PDB entry 7PMQ | X-ray diffraction, 3.22 A resolution | chains D and H of the 4 polymer chains in the assembly

[Chain D]
Molecule: ATP-dependent RNA helicase DbpA
Organism: Escherichia coli
Notes: EC 3.6.4.13
Reference sequence: W8TF60 (W8TF60_ECOLX); residue numbers follow UniProt; this construct covers 1-457
Chain sequence (459 residues; each row starts with the number of its first residue; numbers below 1 keep their minus sign (Gly-1 is residue -1)):
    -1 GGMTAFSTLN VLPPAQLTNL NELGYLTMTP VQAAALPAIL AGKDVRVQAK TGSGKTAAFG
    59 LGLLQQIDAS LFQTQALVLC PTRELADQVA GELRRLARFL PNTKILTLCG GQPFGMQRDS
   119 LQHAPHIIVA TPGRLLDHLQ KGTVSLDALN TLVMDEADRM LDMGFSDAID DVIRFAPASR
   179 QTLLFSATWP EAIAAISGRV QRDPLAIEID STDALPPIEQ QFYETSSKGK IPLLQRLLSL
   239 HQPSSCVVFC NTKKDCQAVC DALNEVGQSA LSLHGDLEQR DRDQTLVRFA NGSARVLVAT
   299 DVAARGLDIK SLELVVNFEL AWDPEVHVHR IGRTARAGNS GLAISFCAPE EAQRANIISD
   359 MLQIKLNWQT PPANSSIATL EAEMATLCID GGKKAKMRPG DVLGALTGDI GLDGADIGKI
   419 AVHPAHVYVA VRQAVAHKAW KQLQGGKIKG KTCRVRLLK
Not modelled in the structure: -1 to 2
Differences from the reference sequence: expression tag (-1 to 0)
Bound ions: Mg2+: Asp153 (together with ADP)
Ligand contacts: ADP / beryllium trifluoride: Phe4, Gly22, Tyr23, Thr25, Thr27, Gln30, Lys48, Thr49, Gly50, Ser51, Gly52, Lys53, Thr54, Ala55, Gln86, Glu90, Asp153, Glu154, Gly304, Asp306, Lys308, Arg331, Arg334, Ala335

[Chain H]
Molecule: 42-nt RNA strand
Sequence (42 nucleotides; row label = number of the first residue in the row):
     1 GGGAAGGGUU UCGACCCUUC CCAAUAUGGC UGUUCGCCAU UU
Covalent attachments: phosphate ion (PO4) linked to G1

[Chain D / chain H interface]
Pairs across the interface (46; chain D residue first):
  Pro79(D) - G13(H)  hydrogen bond to the sugar
  Pro79(D) - A14(H)  sugar contact
  Thr80(D) - G13(H)  sugar contact
  Thr80(D) - A14(H)  phosphate contact
  Arg81(D) - A14(H)  salt bridge to the phosphate
  Arg81(D) - C15(H)  salt bridge to the phosphate
  Cys107(D) - C15(H)  phosphate contact
  Gly108(D) - C15(H)  hydrogen bond to the phosphate
  Pro111(D) - G1(H)  phosphate contact
  Pro111(D) - G2(H)  phosphate contact
  Phe112(D) - G1(H)  hydrogen bond to the phosphate
  Phe112(D) - U42(H)  phosphate contact
  Gly113(D) - G1(H)  hydrogen bond to the phosphate
  Gly113(D) - U42(H)  hydrogen bond to the phosphate
  Thr129(D) - A14(H)  hydrogen bond to the phosphate
  Thr129(D) - C15(H)  hydrogen bond to the phosphate
  Pro130(D) - A14(H)  sugar contact
  Gly131(D) - A14(H)  hydrogen bond to the sugar
  Gly131(D) - C15(H)  phosphate contact
  Arg132(D) - C15(H)  hydrogen bond to the phosphate
  Asp135(D) - C16(H)  phosphate contact
  Arg157(D) - C12(H)  hydrogen bond to the base
  Arg157(D) - G13(H)  hydrogen bond to the base
  Gly162(D) - G13(H)  hydrogen bond to the base
  Phe163(D) - G13(H)  base contact
  Phe163(D) - A14(H)  sugar contact
  Asn249(D) - U11(H)  hydrogen bond to the sugar
  Asn249(D) - C12(H)  sugar contact
  Thr250(D) - U11(H)  phosphate contact
  Thr250(D) - C12(H)  phosphate contact
  Lys251(D) - U9(H)  base contact
  Lys251(D) - U10(H)  hydrogen bond to the base
  Lys251(D) - C12(H)  hydrogen bond to the phosphate
  Lys251(D) - G13(H)  salt bridge to the phosphate
  His272(D) - G13(H)  phosphate contact
  Gly273(D) - G13(H)  hydrogen bond to the phosphate
  Asp274(D) - U9(H)  base contact
  Arg278(D) - A4(H)  salt bridge to the phosphate
  Arg280(D) - A14(H)  salt bridge to the phosphate
  Thr298(D) - C12(H)  hydrogen bond to the phosphate
  Thr298(D) - G13(H)  hydrogen bond to the phosphate
  Asp299(D) - C12(H)  sugar contact
  Val300(D) - C12(H)  sugar contact
  Val300(D) - G13(H)  phosphate contact
  Trp320(D) - U11(H)  hydrogen bond to the sugar
  His424(D) - G3(H)  salt bridge to the phosphate
Also at the interface, not in a pair above, chain D (33 interface residues in all): Glu82, Met114, Glu276, Arg452
Also at the interface, not in a pair above, chain H (15 interface residues in all): A5, G6

[Summary]
Chain D and chain H form an interface of 33 and 15 residues respectively, with 19 hydrogen bonds and 6 salt
bridges. Polar pairs include Arg157(D)-C12(H), Arg157(D)-G13(H) and Gly162(D)-G13(H). Chain D binds ADP /
beryllium trifluoride.
Here chain D is ATP-dependent RNA helicase DbpA (Escherichia coli) and chain H is a 42-nt RNA strand. Entry
7PMQ (DEAD-box helicase DbpA in the active conformation bound to a hairpin loop RNA and ADP/BeF3) was
determined by X-ray diffraction (same publication as 7PMM and 7PLI).
